Entry 9JC2 (electron microscopy, 3.96 A resolution); this record covers chains D and E of the 21 polymer chains in the assembly.

== Chain D ==
Protein: ATP synthase gamma chain
Organism: Bacillus sp. PS3
UniProtKB: A0A0M4TPJ7 (A0A0M4TPJ7_BACP3); numbering as in UniProt (aligned over 1-285)
Chain sequence (285 residues; each row starts with the number of its first residue):
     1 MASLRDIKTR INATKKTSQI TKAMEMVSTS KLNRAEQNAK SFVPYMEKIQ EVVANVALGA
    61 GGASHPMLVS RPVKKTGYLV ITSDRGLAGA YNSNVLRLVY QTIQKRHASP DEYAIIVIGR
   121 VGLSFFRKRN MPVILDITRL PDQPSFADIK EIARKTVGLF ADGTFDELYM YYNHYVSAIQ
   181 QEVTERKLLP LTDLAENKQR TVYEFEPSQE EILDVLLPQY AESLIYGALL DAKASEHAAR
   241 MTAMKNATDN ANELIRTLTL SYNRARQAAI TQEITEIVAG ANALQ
Not modelled in the structure: 1-9, 58-64, 256-285

== Chain E ==
Protein: ATP synthase epsilon chain
Organism: Bacillus sp. PS3
UniProtKB: A0A0M5MQR7 (A0A0M5MQR7_BACP3); residues 1-87 here = UniProt positions 1-87
Chain sequence (87 residues; each row starts with the number of its first residue):
     1 MKTIHVSVVT PDGPVYEDDV EMVSVKAKSG ELGILPGHIP LVAPLEISAA RLKKGGKTQY
    61 IAVSGGFLEV RPDKVTILAQ AAERAED
Not modelled in the structure: 1-4, 54-60, 85-87

== How chain D and chain E interact ==
Contacting residue pairs (22):
  F42(D) with P11(E)
  Y45(D) with V9(E); P11(E); L78(E), hydrophobic
  K48(D) with L78(E)
  V52(D) with E69(E)
  Y203(D) with P40(E), hydrophobic; L41(E), hydrophobic; V42(E), hydrophobic; R71(E), hydrogen bond
  E204(D) with P40(E), hydrogen bond (backbone-backbone); L41(E); V42(E), hydrogen bond (backbone-backbone)
  E206(D) with V42(E)
  P207(D) with V42(E); P44(E)
  I212(D) with V42(E); P44(E); F67(E)
  V215(D) with F67(E), hydrophobic
  L216(D) with F67(E), hydrophobic
  Q219(D) with Q80(E)
Also at the interface, not in a pair above, chain D (18 interface residues in all): S41, P44, I49, F146, V202, F205
Also at the interface, not in a pair above, chain E (15 interface residues in all): T10, D12, S29, A43

== Overview ==
The interface between chain D and chain E involves 18 residues on one side and 15 on the other, with 3
hydrogen bonds. Polar contacts include Y203(D)-R71(E), E204(D)-P40(E) and E204(D)-V42(E).
Chain D is ATP synthase gamma chain and chain E is ATP synthase epsilon chain, both from Bacillus sp. PS3; the
structure, Engineering of ATP synthase Fo, was determined by electron microscopy, deposited together with
9JC1.
